Entry 9CA0 (electron microscopy, 3.48 A resolution); this record covers chains A and B of the 4 polymer chains in the assembly.

== Chain A ==
Protein: DNA topoisomerase 3-beta-1
Source organism: Homo sapiens
Notes: EC 5.6.2.1
UniProtKB: O95985 (TOP3B_HUMAN); numbering as in UniProt (aligned over 1-611)
Amino-acid sequence (612 residues; each row starts with the number of its first residue; numbering starts at 0):
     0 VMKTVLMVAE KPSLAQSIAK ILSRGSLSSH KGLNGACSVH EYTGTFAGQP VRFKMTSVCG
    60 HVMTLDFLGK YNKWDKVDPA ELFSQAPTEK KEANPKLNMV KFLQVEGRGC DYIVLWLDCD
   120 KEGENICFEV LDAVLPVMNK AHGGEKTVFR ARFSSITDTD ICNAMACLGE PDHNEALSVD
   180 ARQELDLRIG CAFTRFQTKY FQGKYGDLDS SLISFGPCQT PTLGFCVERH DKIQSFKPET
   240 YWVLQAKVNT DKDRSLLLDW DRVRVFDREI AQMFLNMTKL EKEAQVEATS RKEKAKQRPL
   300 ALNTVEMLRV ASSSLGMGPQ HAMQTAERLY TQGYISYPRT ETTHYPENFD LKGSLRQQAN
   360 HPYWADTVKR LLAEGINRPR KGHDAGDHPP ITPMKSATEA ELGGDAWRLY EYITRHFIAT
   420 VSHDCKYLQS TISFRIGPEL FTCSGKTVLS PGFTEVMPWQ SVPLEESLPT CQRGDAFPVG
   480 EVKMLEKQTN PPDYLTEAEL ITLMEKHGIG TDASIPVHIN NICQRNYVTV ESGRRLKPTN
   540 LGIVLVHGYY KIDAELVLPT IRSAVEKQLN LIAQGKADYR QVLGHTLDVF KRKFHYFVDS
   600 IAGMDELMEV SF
Construct notes: expression tag (0)
Modified residues: Tyr-336 (O-phosphotyrosine; PTR)
Ion coordination: Mn2+ near Asp-119 (its only coordinating residue here)
Curated features (UniProtKB/Swiss-Prot):
  - active site: Tyr-336 (O-(5'-phospho-DNA)-tyrosine intermediate)
Reported in the primary citation:
  - catalytic residues: Tyr-336
  - binding site for the 7-nt DNA strand: Tyr-336
  - binding site for the 3-nt DNA strand: Tyr-336

== Chain B ==
Protein: Tudor domain-containing protein 3
Source organism: Homo sapiens
Notes: fragment: DUF-OB fold
UniProtKB: Q9H7E2 (TDRD3_HUMAN), isoform Q9H7E2-3; numbering as in UniProt (aligned over 1-161)
Amino-acid sequence (161 residues; each row starts with the number of its first residue):
     1 MAQVAGAALS QAGWYLSDEG IEACTSSPDK VNVNDIILIA LNTDLRTIGK KFLPSDINSG
    61 KVEKLEGPCV LQIQKIRNVA APKDNEESQA APRMLRLQMT DGHISCTAVE FSYMSKISLN
   121 TPPGTKVKLS GIVDIKNGFL LLNDSNTTVL GGEVEHLIEK W

== Chain A / chain B interface ==
Residue-residue contacts (31; chain A residue first):
  Glu-238(A) / Pro-82(B)
  Glu-238(A) / Lys-83(B)  hydrogen bond (side chain-backbone)
  Asp-260(A) / Pro-92(B)
  Arg-261(A) / Phe-111(B)  hydrogen bond (side chain-backbone)
  Val-262(A) / Ala-90(B)
  Val-262(A) / Ala-91(B)  hydrophobic
  Arg-263(A) / Ala-80(B)
  Arg-263(A) / Pro-82(B)
  Arg-263(A) / Ser-88(B)
  Arg-263(A) / Ala-90(B)
  Val-264(A) / Val-79(B)
  Val-264(A) / Met-94(B)  hydrophobic
  Phe-265(A) / Arg-77(B)  hydrogen bond (backbone-side chain)
  Phe-265(A) / Val-79(B)  hydrogen bond (backbone-backbone)
  Phe-265(A) / Ala-80(B)
  Phe-265(A) / Ala-81(B)
  Phe-265(A) / Pro-82(B)
  Asp-266(A) / Arg-77(B)  salt bridge
  Asp-266(A) / Val-79(B)
  Asp-266(A) / Arg-96(B)  salt bridge
  Glu-268(A) / Phe-139(B)
  Ile-269(A) / Met-94(B)  hydrophobic
  Ile-269(A) / Phe-139(B)  hydrophobic
  Met-272(A) / Val-109(B)  hydrophobic
  Met-272(A) / Lys-136(B)
  Met-272(A) / Asn-137(B)
  Phe-273(A) / Met-94(B)  hydrophobic
  Asn-275(A) / Asn-137(B)
  Met-276(A) / Phe-111(B)  hydrophobic
  Met-276(A) / Lys-136(B)
  Pro-437(A) / Phe-111(B)  hydrophobic
Also at the interface, not in a pair above, chain A (16 interface residues in all): Gln-271
Also at the interface, not in a pair above, chain B (18 interface residues in all): Leu-141

== Summary ==
Chain A and chain B form an interface of 16 and 18 residues respectively, with 4 hydrogen bonds and 2 salt
bridges. Among the polar pairs are Asp-266(A)/Arg-77(B), Asp-266(A)/Arg-96(B) and Glu-238(A)/Lys-83(B).
UniProt lists active-site residue Tyr-336(A) on chain A. The paper reports the catalytic residue Tyr-336(A); a
binding site for the 7-nt DNA strand at Tyr-336(A).
Chain A is DNA topoisomerase 3-beta-1 and chain B is Tudor domain-containing protein 3, both from Homo
sapiens; the structure, Human TOP3B-TDRD3 core complex in DNA post-cleavage state, was determined by electron
microscopy together with 9C9W, 9C9Y, 9CA1, 9CA4, 9CAG, 9CAH and 3 further entries from the same study.
